PDB entry 7DGK | X-ray diffraction, 1.75 A resolution | chains A and B

== Chain A (and B) ==
Name: Myoglobin
Organism: Equus caballus
Notes: chain B of this document is another copy of the same molecule, construct and numbering; everything in this record applies to it too
UniProtKB: P68082 (MYG_HORSE); residues 1-153 here correspond to UniProt positions 2-154 (UniProt number = residue number + 1)
Amino-acid sequence (153 residues; numbered 1 to 153; the number before each row is that of its first residue):
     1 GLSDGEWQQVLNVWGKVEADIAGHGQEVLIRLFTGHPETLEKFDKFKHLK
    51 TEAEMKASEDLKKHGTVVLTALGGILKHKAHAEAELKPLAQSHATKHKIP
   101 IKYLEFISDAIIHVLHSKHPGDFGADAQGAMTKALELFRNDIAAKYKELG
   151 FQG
Differences from the reference sequence: engineered mutation His78 (Lys79 in P68082), Ala80 (Gly81 in P68082), Ala82 (His83 in P68082)
Metal / ion sites: Co2+ site 1: Asp44, Asp122; Co2+ site 2: His78 (shared with His81(B), Glu85(B) of chain B); Co2+ site 3: His81, Glu85 (shared with His78(B), Glu105(B) of chain B); heme Fe: His93 (together with oxygen atom)
Residues lining bound ligands:
  - heme (HEM), molecule 1: Leu32, Thr39, Lys42, Phe43, Lys45, His64, Val67, Val68, Ala71, Leu72
  - heme (HEM), molecule 2: Leu89, Ser92, His93, His97, Ile99, Tyr103, Leu104, Ile107, Phe138
  - oxygen atom (O): Phe43, His64, Val68
Swiss-Prot annotation at these positions:
  - binding site (nitrite): His64
  - binding site (O2): His64
  - binding site (heme b): His93
  - modified residue: Ser3 (Phosphoserine)

== Interface between chain A and chain B ==
Residue-residue contacts - 102 pairs, chain A then chain B:
  Gly1(A) with Lys133(B), hydrogen bond (backbone-side chain)
  Leu2(A) with Ala130(B); Lys133(B); Ala134(B); Leu137(B), hydrophobic
  Glu6(A) with Ala130(B); Lys133(B), salt bridge
  Trp7(A) with Ala134(B), hydrophobic
  Gln9(A) with Asp126(B); Ala127(B)
  Val10(A) with Ala130(B); Met131(B)
  Asn12(A) with Asp122(B), hydrogen bond
  Val13(A) with Asp122(B); Phe123(B), hydrophobic; Met131(B), hydrophobic
  Trp14(A) with Met131(B), hydrophobic
  Lys16(A) with His119(B); Asp122(B)
  Val17(A) with Leu115(B), hydrophobic
  His24(A) with Lys118(B); His119(B), hydrogen bond
  Glu27(A) with Val114(B); Lys118(B), salt bridge
  Val28(A) with Ile107(B), hydrophobic; Ala110(B); Ile111(B), hydrophobic; Val114(B)
  Arg31(A) with Ala110(B); His113(B), hydrogen bond
  Leu32(A) with Phe106(B), hydrophobic; Ile107(B); Ala110(B)
  His36(A) with Phe106(B)
  Glu38(A) with Tyr103(B); Phe106(B)
  Thr39(A) with Tyr103(B); Phe106(B)
  Lys42(A) with His97(B); Lys98(B), hydrogen bond (side chain-backbone); Ile99(B); Tyr103(B)
  Leu72(A) with Ile111(B), hydrophobic; Leu135(B), hydrophobic
  Gly74(A) with Glu85(B)
  Ile75(A) with Glu85(B); Leu89(B), hydrophobic; Phe138(B), hydrophobic
  His78(A) with His81(B), hydrogen bond; Glu85(B), salt bridge
  Lys79(A) with Leu86(B); Asp141(B), salt bridge
  His81(A) with His78(B), hydrogen bond
  Glu85(A) with Gly74(B); Ile75(B); His78(B), salt bridge
  Leu89(A) with Ile75(B), hydrophobic
  His97(A) with Lys42(B), hydrogen bond (backbone-side chain)
  Lys98(A) with Lys42(B), hydrogen bond (backbone-side chain)
  Ile99(A) with Lys42(B)
  Tyr103(A) with Glu38(B)
  Phe106(A) with Leu32(B), hydrophobic; His36(B); Glu38(B); Thr39(B)
  Ile107(A) with Val28(B), hydrophobic; Leu32(B)
  Ala110(A) with Val28(B); Arg31(B); Leu32(B)
  Ile111(A) with Val28(B), hydrophobic; Leu72(B), hydrophobic
  His113(A) with Arg31(B)
  Val114(A) with Glu27(B); Val28(B)
  Leu115(A) with Val13(B), hydrophobic; Val17(B), hydrophobic
  Lys118(A) with His24(B); Glu27(B), salt bridge
  His119(A) with Lys16(B); His24(B), hydrogen bond
  Asp122(A) with Asn12(B), hydrogen bond; Val13(B); Lys16(B)
  Phe123(A) with Val13(B), hydrophobic
  Asp126(A) with Gln9(B)
  Ala127(A) with Gln9(B)
  Ala130(A) with Leu2(B); Glu6(B); Gln9(B); Val10(B), hydrophobic
  Met131(A) with Val10(B); Val13(B), hydrophobic
  Lys133(A) with Leu2(B); Glu6(B), salt bridge
  Ala134(A) with Leu2(B); Trp7(B), hydrophobic
  Leu137(A) with Leu2(B), hydrophobic; Trp7(B), hydrophobic; Lys79(B)
  Phe138(A) with Leu72(B), hydrophobic
  Asp141(A) with Lys79(B), salt bridge
Other interface residues (no listed pair), chain A (59 interface residues in all): Leu29, Val68, Leu69, Ala71, Leu76, Leu86, Leu135
Other interface residues (no listed pair), chain B (60 interface residues in all): Gly1, Trp14, Leu29, Val68, Leu69, Leu76, Ala82, Pro100

== In short ==
The interface between chain A and chain B involves 59 residues on one side and 60 on the other; the contacts
include 11 hydrogen bonds and 8 salt bridges. Polar pairs include Glu6(A)-Lys133(B), Glu27(A)-Lys118(B) and
His78(A)-Glu85(B). Chain A binds heme and oxygen atom.
Chain A and chain B are both Myoglobin (Equus caballus); the structure, The Co-bound dimeric structure of
K78H/G80A/H82A myoglobin, was determined by X-ray diffraction together with 7DGJ, 7DGL, 7DGM, 7DGN and 7DGO
from the same study.
